Entry 9KPE (electron microscopy, 3.35 A resolution); this record covers chains A and B of the 5 polymer chains in the assembly.

# Chain A
Name: Guanine nucleotide-binding protein G(i) subunit alpha-1
From: Homo sapiens
Notes: EC 3.6.5.-
UniProtKB: P63096 (GNAI1_HUMAN); residue numbers follow UniProt; this construct covers 2-354
Chain sequence (368 residues; row label = number of the first residue in the row; numbers below 1 keep their minus sign (Asp-13 is residue -13)):
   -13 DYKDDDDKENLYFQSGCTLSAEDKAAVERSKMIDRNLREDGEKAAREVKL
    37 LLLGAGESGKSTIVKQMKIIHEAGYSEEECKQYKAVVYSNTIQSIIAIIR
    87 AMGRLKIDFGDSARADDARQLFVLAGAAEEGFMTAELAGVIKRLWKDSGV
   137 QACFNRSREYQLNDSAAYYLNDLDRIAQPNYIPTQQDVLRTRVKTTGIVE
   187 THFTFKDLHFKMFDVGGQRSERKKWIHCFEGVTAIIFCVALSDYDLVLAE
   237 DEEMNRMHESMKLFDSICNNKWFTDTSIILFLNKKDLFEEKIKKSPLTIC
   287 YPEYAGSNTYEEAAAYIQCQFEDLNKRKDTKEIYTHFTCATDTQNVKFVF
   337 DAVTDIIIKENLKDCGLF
Unresolved in the structure: -13 to 2, 55-181
Sequence notes: expression tag (-13 to 1); conflict Gln330 (Lys in P63096), Lys333 (Gln in P63096), Ile342 (Val in P63096), Glu346 (Asn in P63096)
UniProt features mapped onto this chain:
  - region: Lys35 to Thr48 (G1 motif), Asp173 to Thr181 (G2 motif), Phe196 to Arg205 (G3 motif), Ile265 to Asp272 (G4 motif), Thr324 to Thr329 (G5 motif)
  - binding site (GTP): Glu43 to Thr48, Ser151, Leu175 to Thr181, Asp200 to Gln204, Asn269 to Asp272, Ala326
  - binding site (Mg(2+)): Ser47, Thr181
  - modified residue: Arg178 (ADP-ribosylarginine), Gln204 (Deamidated glutamine), Cys351 (ADP-ribosylcysteine)
  - lipidation: Gly2 (N-myristoyl glycine), Cys3 (S-palmitoyl cysteine)
  - natural variant: Gly40 (G40C: In NEDHISB; G40R: In NEDHISB), Gly45 (G45D: In NEDHISB), Thr48 (T48I: In NEDHISB; T48K: In NEDHISB), Gln52 (Q52P: In NEDHISB), Ser75 (deletion: In NEDHISB; uncertain significance), Gln172 (deletion: In NEDHISB), Asp173 (D173V: In NEDHISB), Glu186 to Phe189 (deletion: In NEDHISB; uncertain significance), Cys224 (C224Y: In NEDHISB), Lys270 (K270N: In NEDHISB; K270R: In NEDHISB), Asp272 (D272G: In NEDHISB), Ala326 (A326P: In NEDHISB), 1 further natural variant entry in UniProt
  - mutagenesis: Gly42 (G42R: Abolishes switch to an activated conformation and dissociation from beta and gamma subunits upon GTP binding. Abolishes interaction with RGS family members), Glu116 (E116L: Enhances interaction (inactive GDP-bound) with RGS14), Gln147 (Q147L: Enhances interaction (inactive GDP-bound) with RGS14), Glu245 (E245L: Enhances interaction (inactive GDP-bound) with RGS14)

# Chain B
Name: Guanine nucleotide-binding protein G(I)/G(S)/G(T) subunit beta-1
From: Homo sapiens
UniProtKB: P62873 (GBB1_HUMAN); residues 1-340 here = UniProt positions 1-340
Chain sequence (366 residues; numbered 1 to 366; the number before each row is that of its first residue):
     1 MSELDQLRQEAEQLKNQIRDARKACADATLSQITNNIDPVGRIQMRTRRT
    51 LRGHLAKIYAMHWGTDSRLLVSASQDGKLIIWDSYTTNKVHAIPLRSSWV
   101 MTCAYAPSGNYVACGGLDNICSIYNLKTREGNVRVSRELAGHTGYLSCCR
   151 FLDDNQIVTSSGDTTCALWDIETGQQTTTFTGHTGDVMSLSLAPDTRLFV
   201 SGACDASAKLWDVREGMCRQTFTGHESDINAICFFPNGNAFATGSDDATC
   251 RLFDLRADQELMTYSHDNIICGITSVSFSKSGRLLLAGYDDFNCNVWDAL
   301 KADRAGVLAGHDNRVSCLGVTDDGMAVATGSWDSFLKIWNGSSGGGGSGG
   351 GGSSGVSGWRLFKKIS
Unresolved in the structure: 1-2, 344-366
Sequence notes: expression tag (341-366)
UniProt features mapped onto this chain:
  - modified residue: Ser2 (N-acetylserine), His266 (Phosphohistidine)
  - natural variant: Leu30 (L30F: In MRD42; uncertain significance), Arg52 (R52G: In MRD42), Gly64 (G64V: In MRD42), Asp76 (D76E: In MRD42; D76G: In MRD42), Gly77 (G77S: In MRD42), Lys78 (K78R: In MRD42), Ile80 (I80N: In MRD42; I80T: In MRD42), His91 (H91R: In MRD42; uncertain significance), Ala92 (A92T: In MRD42), Pro94 (P94S: In MRD42), Leu95 (L95P: In MRD42), Arg96 (R96L: In MRD42), 5 further natural variant entries in UniProt

# Interface between chain A and chain B
Contacting residue pairs (46):
  Ala12(A) - Asn88(B)
  Val13(A) - Asn88(B)
  Arg15(A) - Val90(B)  hydrogen bond (side chain-backbone)
  Arg15(A) - His91(B)
  Ser16(A) - Asn88(B)
  Ser16(A) - Lys89(B)  hydrogen bond (side chain-backbone)
  Ile19(A) - Lys89(B)
  Ile19(A) - Val90(B)
  Ile19(A) - His91(B)
  Ile19(A) - Ala92(B)  hydrophobic
  Asp20(A) - Lys89(B)  salt bridge
  Leu23(A) - Gly53(B)
  Leu23(A) - Lys78(B)
  Leu23(A) - Ile80(B)  hydrophobic
  Leu23(A) - Lys89(B)
  Asp26(A) - Lys78(B)  salt bridge
  Thr182(A) - Asn119(B)  hydrogen bond (backbone-side chain)
  Gly183(A) - Asn119(B)
  Ile184(A) - Leu117(B)
  Phe199(A) - Trp99(B)  hydrophobic
  Gln204(A) - Leu117(B)
  Gln204(A) - Asn119(B)
  Gln204(A) - Gly144(B)
  Gln204(A) - Tyr145(B)  hydrogen bond (side chain-backbone)
  Arg205(A) - Thr143(B)
  Arg208(A) - Cys204(B)  hydrogen bond (side chain-backbone)
  Lys210(A) - Tyr145(B)
  Lys210(A) - Met188(B)
  Lys210(A) - Cys204(B)
  Lys210(A) - Asp228(B)  salt bridge
  Trp211(A) - Leu117(B)  hydrophobic
  His213(A) - Lys57(B)  hydrogen bond (backbone-side chain)
  His213(A) - Tyr59(B)  hydrogen bond (backbone-side chain)
  His213(A) - Met101(B)
  His213(A) - Trp332(B)
  Cys214(A) - Tyr59(B)  hydrogen bond (backbone-side chain)
  Cys214(A) - Trp99(B)
  Cys214(A) - Met101(B)  hydrophobic
  Cys214(A) - Leu117(B)  hydrophobic
  Phe215(A) - Trp99(B)  hydrophobic
  Phe215(A) - Leu117(B)  hydrophobic
  Glu216(A) - Lys57(B)  salt bridge
  Glu216(A) - Trp332(B)
  Lys257(A) - Arg314(B)
  Trp258(A) - Asp290(B)
  Trp258(A) - Arg314(B)
Interface residues without a listed pair, chain A (24 interface residues in all): Arg24
Interface residues without a listed pair, chain B (32 interface residues in all): Leu55, Gln75, Thr87, Val100, Asp118, Gly185, Asp186, Asp205, Asn230

# Summary
Chain A and chain B form an interface of 24 and 32 residues respectively, with 8 hydrogen bonds and 4 salt
bridges. Polar pairs include Asp20(A)-Lys89(B), Asp26(A)-Lys78(B) and Lys210(A)-Asp228(B).
Here chain A is Guanine nucleotide-binding protein G(i) subunit alpha-1 and chain B is Guanine
nucleotide-binding protein G(I)/G(S)/G(T) subunit beta-1, both from Homo sapiens. Entry 9KPE (Cryo-EM
structure of GPCR16-GiH5 complex) was determined by electron microscopy, deposited together with 9K6L, 9KPD
and 9KPF.
